Entry 3MXY (X-ray diffraction, 2.30 A resolution); this record covers chains A and L.

Chain A:
Name: Growth factor receptor-bound protein 2
Organism: Homo sapiens
Reference sequence: P62993 (GRB2_HUMAN); numbering as in UniProt (aligned over 55-152)
Chain sequence (101 residues; row label = number of the first residue in the row):
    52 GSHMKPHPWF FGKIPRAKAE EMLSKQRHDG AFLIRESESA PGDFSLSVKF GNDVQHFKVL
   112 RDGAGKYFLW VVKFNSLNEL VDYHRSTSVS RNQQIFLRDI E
Differences from the reference sequence: expression tag (52-54)

Chain L:
Name: AICD peptide E683V variant
Chain sequence (9 residues; each row starts with the number of its first residue):
   679 QNGYVNPTY
Unresolved in the structure: 679-680
Modified residues: Tyr682 (o-phosphotyrosine; PTR)

Chain A / chain L interface:
Pairs across the interface - 20 pairs, chain A then chain L:
  Arg67(A) - Gly681(L)  hydrogen bond (side chain-backbone)
  Arg67(A) - Tyr682(L)
  Arg86(A) - Tyr682(L)
  Ser88(A) - Tyr682(L)
  Ser90(A) - Tyr682(L)
  Ser96(A) - Tyr682(L)
  Gln106(A) - Val683(L)
  His107(A) - Tyr682(L)
  His107(A) - Val683(L)  hydrogen bond (backbone-backbone)
  Phe108(A) - Tyr682(L)
  Phe108(A) - Val683(L)  hydrophobic
  Phe108(A) - Asn684(L)
  Lys109(A) - Tyr682(L)
  Lys109(A) - Asn684(L)  hydrogen bond (backbone-side chain)
  Lys109(A) - Thr686(L)
  Leu111(A) - Pro685(L)
  Leu111(A) - Thr686(L)
  Leu120(A) - Asn684(L)  hydrogen bond (backbone-side chain)
  Trp121(A) - Asn684(L)
  Trp121(A) - Pro685(L)
Also at the interface, not in a pair above, chain A (14 interface residues in all): Glu89, Arg142

Overview:
14 residues of chain A face 6 of chain L across their interface; the contacts include 4 hydrogen bonds. Polar
contacts include Arg67(A)-Gly681(L), Lys109(A)-Asn684(L) and Leu120(A)-Asn684(L).
Here chain A is Growth factor receptor-bound protein 2 (Homo sapiens) and chain L is AICD peptide E683V
variant. Entry 3MXY (Structures of Grb2-SH2 Domain and AICD peptide Complexes Reveal a Conformational Switch
and Their Functional Implications) was determined by X-ray diffraction together with 3MXC from the same study.
